2C7P - chains A and C of the 3 polymer chains in the assembly; structure by X-ray diffraction, 1.70 A resolution.

[Chain A]
Molecule: Modification methylase hhai
From: Haemophilus haemolyticus
Notes: EC 2.1.1.37
Reference sequence: P05102 (MTH1_HAEHA); residue numbers follow UniProt; this construct covers 1-327
Sequence (327 residues; row label = number of the first residue in the row):
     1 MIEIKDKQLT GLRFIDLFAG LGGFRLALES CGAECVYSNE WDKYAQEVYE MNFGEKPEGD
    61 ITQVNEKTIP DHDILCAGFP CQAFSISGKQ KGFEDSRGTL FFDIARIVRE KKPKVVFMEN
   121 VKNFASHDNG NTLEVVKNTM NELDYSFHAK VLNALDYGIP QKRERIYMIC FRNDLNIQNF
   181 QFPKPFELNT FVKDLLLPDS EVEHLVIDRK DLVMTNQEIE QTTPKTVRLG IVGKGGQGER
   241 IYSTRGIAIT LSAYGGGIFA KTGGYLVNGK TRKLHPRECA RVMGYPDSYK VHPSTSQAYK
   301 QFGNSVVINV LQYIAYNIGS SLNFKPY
Ligand contacts: S-adenosylhomocysteine (SAH): Phe18, Ala19, Gly20, Leu21, Gly22, Gly23, Phe24, Asn39, Glu40, Trp41, Asp42, Asp60, Ile61, Thr62, Gly78, Phe79, Pro80, Leu100, Tyr285, Gln301, Asn304, Ser305, Val306
Curated features (UniProtKB/Swiss-Prot):
  - active site: Cys81
  - mutagenesis: Cys81 (C81G: Cells die, loss of methyltransferase activity, binds DNA about 3-fold more tightly ...), Gln237 (Q237X: Decrease in enzyme activity due to 98%-99% loss of DNA-binding activity. No change in substrate specificity)
Reported in the primary citation:
  - binding site for the 12-nt DNA strand (chain C): Ser87, Gln237

[Chain C]
Molecule: 12-nt DNA strand
Sequence (12 nucleotides; row label = number of the first residue in the row):
   402 GGATGCXCTG AC
Modified residues: 5CM (5-methyl-2'-deoxy-cytidine-5'-monophosphate) at position 407; 2PR (2-amino-9-[2-deoxyribofuranosyl]-9H-purine-5'-monophosphate) at position 408

[Interface between chain A and chain C]
Contacting residue pairs (29; chain A residue first):
  Tyr44(A) with DG402(C), sugar contact
  Ile86(A) with DT410(C), base contact; DG411(C), sugar contact
  Ser87(A) with 2PR_408(C), base contact
  Gln90(A) with DT410(C), phosphate contact; DG411(C), phosphate contact
  Asn123(A) with DG411(C), sugar contact
  Ser126(A) with DG411(C), phosphate contact; DA412(C), hydrogen bond to the phosphate
  Arg209(A) with DG406(C), salt bridge to the phosphate
  Lys234(A) with 5CM_407(C), salt bridge to the phosphate
  Gln237(A) with 5CM_407(C), hydrogen bond to the base; 2PR_408(C), base contact
  Glu239(A) with DG406(C), sugar contact; 5CM_407(C), base contact
  Gly255(A) with DT405(C), base contact
  Gly256(A) with DT405(C), base contact; DG406(C), base contact; 5CM_407(C), base contact
  Gly257(A) with DT405(C), sugar contact; DG406(C), hydrogen bond to the base; 5CM_407(C), base contact
  Ile258(A) with DT405(C), phosphate contact
  Ala260(A) with DT405(C), base contact
  Lys261(A) with DT405(C), base contact
  Ser294(A) with DG403(C), hydrogen bond to the phosphate
  Ser296(A) with DG403(C), hydrogen bond to the phosphate; DA404(C), phosphate contact
  Gln297(A) with DG403(C), hydrogen bond to the phosphate
Interface residues without a listed pair, chain A (22 interface residues in all): Lys122, Gly236, Arg240
Interface residues without a listed pair, chain C (11 interface residues in all): DC409

[Overview]
Chain A and chain C form an interface of 22 and 11 residues respectively, with 6 hydrogen bonds and 2 salt
bridges. Polar contacts include Gln237(A)-5CM_407(C), Gly257(A)-DG406(C) and Ser126(A)-DA412(C). Ligands of
chain A: S-adenosylhomocysteine. The paper reports a binding site for the 12-nt DNA strand (chain C) at
Ser87(A) and Gln237(A).
Here chain A is Modification methylase hhai (Haemophilus haemolyticus) and chain C is a 12-nt DNA strand.
Entry 2C7P (HhaI DNA methyltransferase complex with oligonucleotide containing 2- aminopurine opposite to the
target base (GCGC:GMPC) and ...) was determined by X-ray diffraction (same publication as 2C7O, 2C7Q and
2C7R).
